4NCK - chain A; structure by X-ray diffraction, 1.99 A resolution.

# Chain A
Protein: DNA double-strand break repair Rad50 ATPase
From: Pyrococcus furiosus
Notes: fragment: and 726-882
Reference sequence: P58301 (RAD50_PYRFU); numbering as in UniProt; present here: 1-177, 726-882
Chain sequence (339 residues; row label = number of the first residue in the row; note: 543 numbers in that range are skipped by the numbering (no residue carries them; nothing is unmodelled there)):
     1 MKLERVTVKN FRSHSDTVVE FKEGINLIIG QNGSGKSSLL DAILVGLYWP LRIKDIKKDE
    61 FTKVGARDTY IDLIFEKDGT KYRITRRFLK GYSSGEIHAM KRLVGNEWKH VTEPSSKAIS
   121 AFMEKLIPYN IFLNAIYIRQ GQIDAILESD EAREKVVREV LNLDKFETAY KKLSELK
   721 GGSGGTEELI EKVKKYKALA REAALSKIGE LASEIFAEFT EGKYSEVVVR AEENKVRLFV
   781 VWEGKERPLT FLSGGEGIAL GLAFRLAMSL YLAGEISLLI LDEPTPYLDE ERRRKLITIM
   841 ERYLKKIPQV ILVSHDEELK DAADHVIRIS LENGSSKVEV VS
Not modelled in the structure: 163-177, 721-731
Construct notes: linker (721-725); engineered mutation Gly797 (Arg in P58301)
What the authors report for this chain:
  - mutagenesis - R797G: decreased binding to ATP
  - mutagenesis - R797G: increased binding to ATP-independent
  - conformationally variable residues (order/disorder transition): Tyr827 to Arg833
  - mutagenesis - L806F: unchanged binding to ATP
  - mutagenesis - L802W: abolished binding to ATP
  - mutagenesis - L802W: decreased stability in response to ATP
  - mutagenesis - L802W, R805E: unchanged binding to TNP-ATP
  - mutagenesis - L802W: increased catalytic activity
  - mutagenesis - R805E: increased binding to DNA
  - mutagenesis - R805E: decreased catalytic activity

# Overview
The paper reports that R797G reduces binding to ATP; conformational variability at Tyr827; 4 substitutions
were tested in all.
Chain A is DNA double-strand break repair Rad50 ATPase (Pyrococcus furiosus); the structure, Crystal Structure
of Pyrococcus furiosis Rad50 R797G mutation, was determined by X-ray diffraction together with 4NCH, 4NCI and
4NCJ from the same study.
